PDB entry 6PQV | electron microscopy, 3.30 A resolution | chains C and F of the 22 polymer chains in the assembly

# Chain C
Name: ATP synthase subunit alpha
Organism: Escherichia coli
Notes: EC 7.1.2.2
UniProt: A0A073FQ32 (A0A073FQ32_ECOLX); residue numbers follow UniProt; this construct covers 1-513
Sequence (513 residues; each row starts with the number of its first residue):
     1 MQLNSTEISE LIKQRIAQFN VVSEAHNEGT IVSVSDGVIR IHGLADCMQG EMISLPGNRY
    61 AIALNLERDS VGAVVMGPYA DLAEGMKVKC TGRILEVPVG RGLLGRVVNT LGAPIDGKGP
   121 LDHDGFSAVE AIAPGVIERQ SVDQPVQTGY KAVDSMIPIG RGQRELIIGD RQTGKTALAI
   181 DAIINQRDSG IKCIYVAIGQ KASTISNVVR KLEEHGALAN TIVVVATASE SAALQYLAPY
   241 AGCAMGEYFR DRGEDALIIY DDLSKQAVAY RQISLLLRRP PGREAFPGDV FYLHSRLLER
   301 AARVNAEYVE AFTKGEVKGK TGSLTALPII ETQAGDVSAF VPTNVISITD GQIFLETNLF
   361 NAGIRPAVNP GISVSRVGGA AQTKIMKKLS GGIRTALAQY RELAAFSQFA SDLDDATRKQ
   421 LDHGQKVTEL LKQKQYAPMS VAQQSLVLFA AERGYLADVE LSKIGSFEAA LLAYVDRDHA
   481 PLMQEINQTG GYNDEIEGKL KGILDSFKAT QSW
Unresolved in the structure: 1
Bound ions: Mg2+: Thr176 (together with ATP)
Small-molecule neighbours:
  - ADP (adenosine-5'-diphosphate): Arg376, Val377, Gly378
  - ATP: Tyr150, Asp170, Arg171, Gln172, Thr173, Gly174, Lys175, Thr176, Ala177, Asp261, Glu331, Phe360, Arg365, Pro366, Gln433, Lys434, Gln435

# Chain F
Name: ATP synthase subunit beta
Organism: Escherichia coli
Notes: EC 7.1.2.2
UniProt: A0A0F6CB56 (A0A0F6CB56_ECOLX); residues 0-459 here correspond to UniProt positions 1-460 (UniProt number = residue number + 1)
Sequence (471 residues; numbered -11 to 459; the number before each row is that of its first residue; numbers below 1 keep their minus sign (Met-11 is residue -11)):
   -11 MRGSHHHHHH GMATGKIVQV IGAVVDVEFP QDAVPRVYDA LEVQNGNERL VLEVQQQLGG
    49 GIVRTIAMGS SDGLRRGLDV KDLEHPIEVP VGKATLGRIM NVLGEPVDMK GEIGEEERWA
   109 IHRAAPSYEE LSNSQELLET GIKVIDLMAP FAKGGKVGLF GGAGVGKTVN MMELIRNIAI
   169 EHSGYSVFAG VGERTREGND FYHEMTDSNV IDKVSLVYGQ MNEPPGNRLR VALTGLTMAE
   229 KFRDEGRDVL LFVDNIYRYT LAGTEVSALL GRMPSAVGYQ PTLAEEMGVL QERITSTKTG
   289 SITSVQAVYV PADDLTDPSP ATTFAHLDAT VVLSRQIASL GIYPAVDPLD STSRQLDPLV
   349 VGQEHYDTAR GVQSILQRYQ ELKDIIAILG MDELSEEDKL VVARARKIQR FLSQPFFVAE
   409 VFTGSPGKYV SLKDTIRGFK GIMEGEYDHL PEQAFYMVGS IEEAVEKAKK L
Unresolved in the structure: -11 to 1
Sequence notes: initiating methionine (-11); expression tag (-10 to -1); conflict Ala137 (Cys138 in A0A0F6CB56)
Bound ions: Mg2+: Thr156 (together with ADP)
Small-molecule neighbours:
  - ADP (adenosine-5'-diphosphate): Ala151, Gly152, Val153, Gly154, Lys155, Thr156, Val157, Glu185, Tyr331, Phe404, Ala407, Phe410, Thr411
  - ATP: Ser341, Arg342, Asp345, Tyr354, Arg358

# How chain C and chain F interact
Contacting residue pairs (57; chain C residue first):
  Ile8(C) - Gly48(F)
  Val32(C) - Leu46(F)
  Val32(C) - Gly47(F)
  Ser33(C) - Gln45(F)
  Val34(C) - Gln44(F)
  Val34(C) - Gln45(F)  hydrogen bond (backbone-backbone)
  Ser35(C) - Gln44(F)
  Asp36(C) - Gln44(F)  hydrogen bond
  Asp36(C) - Arg260(F)  salt bridge
  Tyr79(C) - Tyr26(F)
  Ala80(C) - Val25(F)
  Ala83(C) - Gln45(F)
  Glu84(C) - Gln19(F)  hydrogen bond
  Glu84(C) - Gln45(F)  hydrogen bond (backbone-side chain)
  Glu84(C) - Leu46(F)
  Glu84(C) - Gly48(F)
  Glu84(C) - Gly49(F)
  Ile115(C) - Tyr116(F)
  Ile115(C) - Glu117(F)
  Gly117(C) - Glu117(F)
  Arg171(C) - Phe312(F)
  Arg171(C) - Asp338(F)  salt bridge
  Gln172(C) - Thr318(F)
  Lys201(C) - Glu280(F)
  Lys201(C) - His314(F)
  Lys201(C) - Asp316(F)  salt bridge
  Ala202(C) - Leu119(F)  hydrophobic
  Ala202(C) - Glu280(F)
  Ser203(C) - Leu119(F)
  Ser206(C) - Tyr116(F)
  Val209(C) - Tyr116(F)
  Arg210(C) - Asn121(F)
  Arg210(C) - Gln123(F)
  Ala228(C) - His314(F)
  Ser229(C) - Glu280(F)
  Ser231(C) - Glu273(F)
  Arg271(C) - Ser263(F)  hydrogen bond
  Gln272(C) - Pro269(F)
  Gln272(C) - Thr270(F)
  Gln272(C) - Glu273(F)  hydrogen bond
  Leu275(C) - Pro262(F)
  Leu275(C) - Pro269(F)  hydrophobic
  Arg278(C) - Gly259(F)  hydrogen bond (side chain-backbone)
  Arg278(C) - Met261(F)
  Pro281(C) - Met261(F)
  Ala285(C) - Ser263(F)
  Gln333(C) - Ala309(F)
  Ala334(C) - Thr304(F)
  Asn361(C) - Leu337(F)  hydrogen bond (side chain-backbone)
  Ala362(C) - Ser362(F)
  Ala362(C) - Gln365(F)
  Gly363(C) - Arg358(F)  hydrogen bond (backbone-side chain)
  Arg365(C) - Arg358(F)
  Arg365(C) - Gln361(F)
  Gln408(C) - Ile373(F)
  Phe409(C) - Ile373(F)  hydrophobic
  Phe409(C) - Leu377(F)  hydrophobic
Interface residues without a listed pair, chain C (50 interface residues in all): Val107, Asp116, Ile205, Thr227, Glu230, Ala232, Lys265, Val268, Leu276, Arg279, Glu284, Asn358, Ser411
Interface residues without a listed pair, chain F (49 interface residues in all): Val22, Ala113, Lys144, Ala264, Ala272, Gly276, Val277, Leu303, Ala313, Leu315, Thr340, Ser383

# In short
Chain C and chain F form an interface of 50 and 49 residues respectively; the contacts include 9 hydrogen
bonds and 3 salt bridges. Polar pairs include Asp36(C)-Arg260(F), Arg171(C)-Asp338(F) and Lys201(C)-Asp316(F).
ATP is bound between chain C and chain F. Bound to chain C: ADP.
Here chain C is ATP synthase subunit alpha and chain F is ATP synthase subunit beta, both from Escherichia
coli. Entry 6PQV (E. coli ATP Synthase State 1e) was determined by electron microscopy, deposited together
with 6OQR, 6OQS, 6OQT, 6OQU, 6OQV, 6OQW and 3 further entries.
